9F81 - chains A and G; structure by X-ray diffraction, 3.02 A resolution.

[Chain A (and G)]
Name: Serine/threonine-protein kinase RIO2
Source organism: Homo sapiens
Notes: EC 2.7.11.1; chain G of this document is another copy of the same molecule, construct and numbering; everything in this record applies to it too
Reference sequence: Q9BVS4 (RIOK2_HUMAN); numbering as in UniProt (aligned over 1-329)
Sequence (330 residues; row label = number of the first residue in the row; numbering starts at 0):
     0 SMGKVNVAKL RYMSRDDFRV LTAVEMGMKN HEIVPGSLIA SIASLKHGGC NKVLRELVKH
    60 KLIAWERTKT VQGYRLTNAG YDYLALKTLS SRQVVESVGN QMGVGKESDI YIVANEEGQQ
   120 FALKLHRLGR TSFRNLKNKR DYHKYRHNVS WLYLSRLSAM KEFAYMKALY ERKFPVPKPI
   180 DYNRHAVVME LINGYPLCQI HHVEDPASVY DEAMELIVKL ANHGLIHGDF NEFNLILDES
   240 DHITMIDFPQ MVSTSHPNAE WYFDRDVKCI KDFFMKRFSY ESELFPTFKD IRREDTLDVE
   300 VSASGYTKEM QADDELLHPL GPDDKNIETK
Disordered / not traced: 0-5, 44-48, 131-148, 306-329 (chain G: 0-5, 44-48, 129-148, 307-329)
Covalent attachments: N-(4-quinazolin-4-ylphenyl)propanamide (A1IBA) linked to Cys197
Differences from the reference sequence: expression tag (0); engineered mutation Tyr144 (His in Q9BVS4)
Residues lining bound ligands: N-(4-quinazolin-4-ylphenyl)propanamide (A1IBA): Met101, Gly102, Val103, Gly104, Ile109, Ala121, Pro176, Met188, Glu189, Leu190, Ile191, Gly193, Pro195, Phe232, Ile235, Ile245

[Interface between chain A and chain G]
Contacting residue pairs (27; chain A residue first):
  Val103(A) with His255(G); Pro256(G), hydrophobic
  Asn192(A) with Ser149(G)
  Gly193(A) with Tyr152(G)
  Tyr194(A) with Tyr152(G), hydrogen bond (backbone-side chain); Leu153(G), hydrophobic; Leu156(G), hydrophobic; Lys160(G), hydrogen bond
  Cys197(A) with Ser301(G)
  Gln198(A) with Lys160(G); Tyr164(G); Ser301(G)
  Ile199(A) with Leu156(G), hydrophobic
  His200(A) with Met159(G); Lys160(G); Ala163(G); Val300(G), hydrogen bond (side chain-backbone)
  His201(A) with Met159(G); Tyr181(G)
  Leu236(A) with Tyr152(G), hydrogen bond (backbone-side chain)
  Asp237(A) with Tyr152(G)
  Glu238(A) with Met27(G); Leu151(G); Tyr152(G)
  Ser239(A) with Lys28(G); Asn29(G)
  Arg276(A) with Ser301(G), hydrogen bond
Interface residues without a listed pair, chain A (15 interface residues in all): Phe232
Interface residues without a listed pair, chain G (20 interface residues in all): Ser157, Glu299, Gly304

[In short]
15 residues of chain A face 20 of chain G across their interface, with 5 hydrogen bonds. Polar contacts
include Tyr194(A)-Tyr152(G), Tyr194(A)-Lys160(G) and His200(A)-Val300(G). Covalently linked
N-(4-quinazolin-4-ylphenyl)propanamide: at Cys197(A).
Both chains are Serine/threonine-protein kinase RIO2 (Homo sapiens). Entry 9F81 (Crystal structure of RIOK2
with a covalent compound GCL 47) was determined by X-ray diffraction, deposited together with 9F31, 9F32,
9HHW, 8PM3 and 8P7J.
